9JT2 - chains A and M of the 18 polymer chains in the assembly; structure by electron microscopy, 3.19 A resolution.

[Chain A (and M)]
Protein: Ago
Source organism: Novosphingopyxis baekryungensis DSM 16222
Notes: chain M of this document is another copy of the same molecule, construct and numbering; everything in this record applies to it too
Amino-acid sequence (485 residues; numbered 1 to 485; the number before each row is that of its first residue):
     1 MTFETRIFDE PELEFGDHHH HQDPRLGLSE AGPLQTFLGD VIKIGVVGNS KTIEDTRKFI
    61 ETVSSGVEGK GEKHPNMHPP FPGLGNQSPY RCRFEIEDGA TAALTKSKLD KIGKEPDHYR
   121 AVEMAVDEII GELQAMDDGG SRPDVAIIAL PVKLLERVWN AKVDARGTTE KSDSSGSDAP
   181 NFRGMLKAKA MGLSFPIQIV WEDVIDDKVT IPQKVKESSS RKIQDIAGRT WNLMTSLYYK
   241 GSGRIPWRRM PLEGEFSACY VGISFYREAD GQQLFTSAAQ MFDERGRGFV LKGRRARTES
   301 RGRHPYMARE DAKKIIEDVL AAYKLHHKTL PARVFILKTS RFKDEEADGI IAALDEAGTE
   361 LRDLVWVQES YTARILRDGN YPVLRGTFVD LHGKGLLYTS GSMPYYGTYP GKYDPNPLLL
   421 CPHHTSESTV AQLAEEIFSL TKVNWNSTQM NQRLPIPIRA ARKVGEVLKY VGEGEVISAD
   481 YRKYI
Unresolved in the structure: 1, 163-178 (chain M: 1, 161-179)
Metal / ion sites: Mg2+: Asn446, Ile485 (shared with 2 residues of chain C)
From the paper describing this entry:
  - mutagenesis - E97A/G140A/R142A/R244A, Q134A/R142A/R295A/D480A, E253A/F256A/R285A/R287A/K324A/E360A: abolished catalytic activity

[Interface between chain A and chain M]
Residue-residue contacts (17):
  Glu253(A) with Arg287(M), salt bridge
  Gly254(A) with Arg285(M), hydrogen bond (backbone-side chain)
  Phe256(A) with Arg285(M); Lys328(M)
  Arg285(A) with Gly254(M); Phe256(M)
  Gly286(A) with Gly254(M)
  Arg287(A) with Glu253(M), salt bridge
  Lys328(A) with Phe256(M); Ala332(M); Glu360(M)
  Thr329(A) with Thr329(M), hydrogen bond; Leu330(M), hydrogen bond (side chain-backbone)
  Leu330(A) with Thr329(M), hydrogen bond (backbone-side chain)
  Glu360(A) with Lys324(M), salt bridge; Lys328(M)
  Leu361(A) with Lys328(M)
Interface residues without a listed pair, chain A (15 interface residues in all): Glu255, Lys324, His327, Ala332
Interface residues without a listed pair, chain M (16 interface residues in all): Glu255, Gly286, His326, His327, Leu361

[In short]
15 residues of chain A and 16 residues of chain M are in contact, with 4 hydrogen bonds and 3 salt bridges.
Polar contacts include Glu253(A)-Arg287(M), Glu360(A)-Lys324(M) and Gly254(A)-Arg285(M). Asn446(A) and
Ile485(A) coordinate Mg2+. The paper reports that E97A/G140A/R142A/R244A, Q134A/R142A/R295A/D480A and
E253A/F256A/R285A/R287A/K324A/E360A of chain A abolish catalytic activity.
Both chains are Ago (Novosphingopyxis baekryungensis DSM 16222). Entry 9JT2 (substrate-bound NbaSPARDA
complexes) was determined by electron microscopy, deposited together with 9JSB, 9JSP and 9JSZ.
